PDB entry 8FFE | X-ray diffraction, 1.72 A resolution | chains A and H of the 3 polymer chains in the assembly

Chain A:
Protein: Low-density lipoprotein receptor-related protein 6
From: Homo sapiens
Reference sequence: O75581 (LRP6_HUMAN); residues 20-631 here = UniProt positions 20-631
Sequence (613 residues; row label = number of the first residue in the row):
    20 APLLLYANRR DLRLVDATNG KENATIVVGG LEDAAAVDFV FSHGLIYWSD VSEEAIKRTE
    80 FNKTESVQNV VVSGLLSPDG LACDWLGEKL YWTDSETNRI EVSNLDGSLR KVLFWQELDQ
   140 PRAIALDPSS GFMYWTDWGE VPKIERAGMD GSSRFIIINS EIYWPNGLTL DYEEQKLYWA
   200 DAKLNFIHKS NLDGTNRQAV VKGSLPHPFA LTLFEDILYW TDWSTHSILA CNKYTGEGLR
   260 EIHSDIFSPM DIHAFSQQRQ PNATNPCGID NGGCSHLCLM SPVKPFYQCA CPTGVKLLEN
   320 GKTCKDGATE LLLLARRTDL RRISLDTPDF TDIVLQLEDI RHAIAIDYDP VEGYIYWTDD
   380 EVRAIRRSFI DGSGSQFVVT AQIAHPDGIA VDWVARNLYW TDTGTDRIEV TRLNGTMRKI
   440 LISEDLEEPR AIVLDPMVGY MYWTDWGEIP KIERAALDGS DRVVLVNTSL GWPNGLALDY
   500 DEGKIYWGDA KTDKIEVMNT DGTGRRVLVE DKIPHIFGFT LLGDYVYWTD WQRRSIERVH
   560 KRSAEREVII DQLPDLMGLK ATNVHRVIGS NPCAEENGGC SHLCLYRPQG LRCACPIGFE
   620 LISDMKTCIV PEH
Construct notes: expression tag (632)
UniProt features mapped onto this chain:
  - glycosylation (N-linked (GlcNAc...) asparagine): Asn42, Asn81, Asn281, Asn433, Asn486
  - natural variant: Arg360 (R360H: In ADCAD2), Asn433 (N433S: In ADCAD2), Arg473 (R473Q: In ADCAD2), Arg611 (R611C: In ADCAD2)
Disulfide bonds: Cys286-Cys297, Cys293-Cys308, Cys310-Cys323, Cys592-Cys603, Cys599-Cys612, Cys614-Cys627
Covalent attachments: N-acetylglucosamine (NAG) linked to Asn281; glycan linked to Asn433, Asn486
Ion coordination: Na+ site 1: Ser114, Asn117, Asp138; Na+ site 2: Thr422, Asp425, Glu446; Na+ site 3: Ala509, Asp512, Pro533

Chain H:
Protein: YW210.09 Fab heavy chain with engineered XWnt8 NC peptide and linker
From: Homo sapiens
Notes: antibody fragment or engineered binder
Sequence (276 residues; numbered 226 to 1230 plus 13 insertion-coded residues; 742 numbers in that range are skipped by the numbering (no residue carries them; nothing is unmodelled there); the number before each row is that of its first residue; a row labelled like 1082A-1082C holds insertion residues (1082A, then the next letters in order)):
   226 DPCTNSVNCR RAIAD
   983 AFSGGGGSGG GGSGGGGSEV QLVESGGGLV QPGGSLRLSC AASGFTFTNS YIHWVRQAPG
  1043 KGLEWVGWIT
 1052A P
  1053 YGGYTNYADS VKGRFTISAD TSKNTAYLQM
1082A-1082C NSL
  1083 RAEDTAVYYC ARGSGHVN
1100A-1100I AVKNYGYVM
  1101 DYWGQGTLVT VSSASTKGPS VFPLAPSSKS TSGGTAALGC LVKDYFPEPV TVSWNSGALT
  1161 SGVHTFPAVL QSSGLYSLSS VVTVPSSSLG TQTYICNVNH KPSNTKVDKK VEPKSCDKTH
  1221 SRGGLEVLFQ
Unresolved in the structure: 983-999, 1130-1133, 1215-1230
Disulfide bonds: Cys228-Cys234, Cys1022-Cys1092, Cys1140-Cys1196
Residues lining bound ligands: succinic acid (SIN): Ser1096, Gly1097, Tyr1100E

Interface between chain A and chain H:
Pairs across the interface (55; chain A residue first):
  Arg28(A) - Val1100B(H)  hydrogen bond (side chain-backbone)
  Ala54(A) - Val1100B(H)  hydrophobic
  Val70(A) - Val1100B(H)  hydrophobic
  Val70(A) - Lys1100C(H)  hydrogen bond (backbone-side chain)
  Glu73(A) - Lys1100C(H)  salt bridge
  Leu95(A) - Lys1100C(H)  hydrogen bond (backbone-side chain)
  Ser96(A) - Lys1100C(H)
  Asp98(A) - Val1100B(H)
  Arg141(A) - Asn1100(H)  hydrogen bond (side chain-backbone)
  Arg141(A) - Ala1100A(H)
  Arg141(A) - Val1100B(H)
  Trp157(A) - His1098(H)
  Trp157(A) - Asn1100(H)
  Trp183(A) - Asn1031(H)
  Trp183(A) - Tyr1053(H)  hydrophobic
  Trp183(A) - His1098(H)
  Trp183(A) - Val1099(H)  hydrophobic
  Trp183(A) - Asn1100(H)
  Asn185(A) - Asn1100(H)  hydrogen bond
  Ala201(A) - Tyr1053(H)
  Lys202(A) - Tyr1053(H)
  Asn204(A) - Tyr1056(H)
  Pro225(A) - Tyr1053(H)  hydrogen bond (backbone-side chain)
  Pro225(A) - Tyr1056(H)
  His226(A) - Tyr1053(H)  hydrogen bond
  His226(A) - Val1099(H)
  His226(A) - Asn1100(H)  hydrogen bond
  Phe228(A) - Val1100B(H)  hydrophobic
  Trp242(A) - Asn1100(H)
  Trp242(A) - Ala1100A(H)
  Ser243(A) - Tyr1056(H)  hydrogen bond (backbone-side chain)
  Met269(A) - Val1100B(H)  hydrophobic
  His361(A) - Val232(H)
  His361(A) - Arg236(H)  hydrogen bond
  Ile363(A) - Val232(H)  hydrophobic
  Asp379(A) - Val232(H)
  Asp379(A) - Arg236(H)  salt bridge
  Glu380(A) - Arg236(H)  salt bridge
  His404(A) - Asn233(H)
  Asp406(A) - Val232(H)
  Arg449(A) - Asn230(H)  hydrogen bond (side chain-backbone)
  Arg449(A) - Val232(H)
  Trp465(A) - Pro227(H)
  Trp465(A) - Asn230(H)
  Trp465(A) - Ser231(H)
  Trp491(A) - Asp226(H)
  Trp491(A) - Thr229(H)
  Trp491(A) - Asn230(H)
  Asn493(A) - Asn230(H)  hydrogen bond
  His534(A) - Thr229(H)
  His534(A) - Asn230(H)  hydrogen bond
  Trp550(A) - Thr229(H)
  Trp550(A) - Asn230(H)
  Trp550(A) - Arg235(H)
  Met576(A) - Val232(H)  hydrophobic
Interface residues without a listed pair, chain A (35 interface residues in all): Ala509, Phe536
Interface residues without a listed pair, chain H (19 interface residues in all): Thr1030
Interface features reported in the paper:
  - residue pairs: Asp379(A)-Arg236(H) (salt bridge), Glu380(A)-Arg236(H) (salt bridge), Asn493(A)-Asn230(H) (hydrogen bond), His534(A)-Asn230(H) (hydrogen bond), Asn230(H)-Trp550(A), Asn230(H)-Trp491(A), Asn230(H)-Arg449(A), Val232(H)-Met576(A), Val232(H)-Trp550(A), Val232(H)-His361(A), Val232(H)-Ile363(A), Val232(H)-Asp379(A), Val232(H)-Asp406(A)

Summary:
Chain A and chain H form an interface of 35 and 19 residues respectively; the contacts include 13 hydrogen
bonds and 3 salt bridges. Polar contacts include Glu73(A)-Lys1100C(H), Asp379(A)-Arg236(H) and
Glu380(A)-Arg236(H). The authors report salt bridges between Asp379(A) and Arg236(H) and Glu380(A) and
Arg236(H); hydrogen bonds between Asn493(A) and Asn230(H) and His534(A) and Asn230(H); contacts between
Asn230(H) and Trp550(A), Asn230(H) and Trp491(A) and Asn230(H) and Arg449(A) among others.
Chain A is Low-density lipoprotein receptor-related protein 6 and chain H is YW210.09 Fab heavy chain with
engineered XWnt8 NC peptide and linker, both from Homo sapiens; the structure, Crystal structure of LRP6 E1E2
domains bound to YW210.09 Fab and engineered XWnt8 peptide, was determined by X-ray diffraction together with
8CTG from the same study.
